6P26 - chains B and D of the 4 polymer chains in the assembly; structure by X-ray diffraction, 3.16 A resolution.

Chain B (and D):
Name: Phenylalanine--tRNA ligase beta subunit
Source organism: Escherichia coli str. K-12 substr. MG1655
Notes: EC 6.1.1.20; chain D of this document is another copy of the same molecule, construct and numbering; everything in this record applies to it too
Reference sequence: A0A387D0Y5 (A0A387D0Y5_ECOLI); numbering as in UniProt (aligned over 1-795)
Amino-acid sequence (795 residues; row label = number of the first residue in the row):
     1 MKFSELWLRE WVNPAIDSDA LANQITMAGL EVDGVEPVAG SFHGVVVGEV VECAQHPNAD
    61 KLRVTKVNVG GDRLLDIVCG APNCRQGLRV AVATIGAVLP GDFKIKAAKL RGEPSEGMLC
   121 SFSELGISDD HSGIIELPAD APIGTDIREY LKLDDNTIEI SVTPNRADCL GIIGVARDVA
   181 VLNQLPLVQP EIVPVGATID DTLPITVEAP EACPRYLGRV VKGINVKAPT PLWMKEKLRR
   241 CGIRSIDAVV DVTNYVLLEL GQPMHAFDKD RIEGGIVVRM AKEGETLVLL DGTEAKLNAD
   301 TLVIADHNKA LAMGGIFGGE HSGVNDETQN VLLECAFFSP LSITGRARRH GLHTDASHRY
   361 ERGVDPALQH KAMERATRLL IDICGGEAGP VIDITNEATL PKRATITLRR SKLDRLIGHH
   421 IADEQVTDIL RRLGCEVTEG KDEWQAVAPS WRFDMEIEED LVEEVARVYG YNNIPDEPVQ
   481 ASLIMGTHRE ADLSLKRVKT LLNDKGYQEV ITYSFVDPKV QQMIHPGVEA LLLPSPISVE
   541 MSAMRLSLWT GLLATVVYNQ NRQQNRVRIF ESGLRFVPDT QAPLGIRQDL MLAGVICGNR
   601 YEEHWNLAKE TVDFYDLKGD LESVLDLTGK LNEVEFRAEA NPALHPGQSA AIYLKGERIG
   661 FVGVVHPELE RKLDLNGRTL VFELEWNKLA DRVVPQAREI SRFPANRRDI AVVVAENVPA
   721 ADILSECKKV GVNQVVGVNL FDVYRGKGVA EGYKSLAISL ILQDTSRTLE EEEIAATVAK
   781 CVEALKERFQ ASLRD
Unresolved in the structure: 794-795 (chain D: 795)

How chain B and chain D interact:
Residue-residue contacts (46; chain B residue first):
  Val479(B) - Ala481(D)
  Val479(B) - Ser482(D)
  Val479(B) - Leu483(D)  hydrogen bond (backbone-backbone)
  Gln480(B) - Ala481(D)  hydrogen bond (side chain-backbone)
  Gln480(B) - Ser482(D)  hydrogen bond
  Ala481(B) - Val479(D)
  Ala481(B) - Gln480(D)
  Ala481(B) - Ala481(D)  hydrogen bond (backbone-backbone)
  Ser482(B) - Pro478(D)
  Ser482(B) - Val479(D)
  Leu483(B) - Val479(D)  hydrogen bond (backbone-backbone)
  Leu483(B) - Leu483(D)  hydrophobic
  Ile484(B) - Pro478(D)  hydrophobic
  Arg497(B) - Thr500(D)
  Arg497(B) - Asp504(D)  salt bridge
  Thr500(B) - Arg497(D)
  Thr500(B) - Thr500(D)
  Leu501(B) - Asp504(D)
  Asp504(B) - Arg497(D)  salt bridge
  Asp504(B) - Thr500(D)
  Asp504(B) - Leu501(D)
  Asp504(B) - Asp504(D)
  Asp504(B) - Lys505(D)  hydrogen bond (backbone-side chain)
  Lys505(B) - Asp504(D)  hydrogen bond (side chain-backbone)
  Gln563(B) - Pro704(D)
  Gln563(B) - Ala705(D)  hydrogen bond (side chain-backbone)
  Glu603(B) - Arg707(D)  salt bridge
  Glu603(B) - Asn739(D)  hydrogen bond (backbone-side chain)
  Glu603(B) - Leu740(D)
  Glu603(B) - Phe741(D)
  His604(B) - Phe741(D)
  Trp605(B) - Tyr615(D)  hydrophobic
  Trp605(B) - Leu740(D)
  Trp605(B) - Phe741(D)
  Tyr615(B) - Trp605(D)  hydrophobic
  Pro704(B) - Gln563(D)
  Ala705(B) - Gln563(D)  hydrogen bond (backbone-side chain)
  Arg707(B) - Glu603(D)  salt bridge
  Asn739(B) - Glu603(D)  hydrogen bond (side chain-backbone)
  Leu740(B) - His604(D)
  Leu740(B) - Trp605(D)  hydrogen bond (backbone-backbone)
  Phe741(B) - Glu603(D)
  Phe741(B) - His604(D)
  Phe741(B) - Trp605(D)
  Asp742(B) - Trp605(D)
  Val743(B) - Trp605(D)  hydrophobic
Interface residues without a listed pair, chain B (27 interface residues in all): Pro478, Asn503, Gln763
Interface residues without a listed pair, chain D (25 interface residues in all): Ile484, Asp742, Val743

Summary:
27 residues of chain B and 25 residues of chain D are in contact; the contacts include 12 hydrogen bonds and 4
salt bridges. Polar pairs include Arg497(B)-Asp504(D), Glu603(B)-Arg707(D) and Gln480(B)-Ala481(D).
Chain B and chain D are both Phenylalanine--tRNA ligase beta subunit (Escherichia coli str. K-12 substr.
MG1655); the structure, Escherichia coli tRNA synthetase in complex with compound 1, was determined by X-ray
diffraction together with 6OZ5, 6P24 and 6P8T from the same study.
